PDB entry 6MUS | electron microscopy, 3.60 A resolution | chains A and H of the 10 polymer chains in the assembly

== Chain A ==
Molecule: Uncharacterized protein Csm1
Source organism: Thermococcus onnurineus
UniProtKB: B6YWB8 (B6YWB8_THEON); numbering as in UniProt (aligned over 1-777)
Sequence (791 residues; numbered -13 to 777; the number before each row is that of its first residue; numbers below 1 keep their minus sign (Met-13 is residue -13)):
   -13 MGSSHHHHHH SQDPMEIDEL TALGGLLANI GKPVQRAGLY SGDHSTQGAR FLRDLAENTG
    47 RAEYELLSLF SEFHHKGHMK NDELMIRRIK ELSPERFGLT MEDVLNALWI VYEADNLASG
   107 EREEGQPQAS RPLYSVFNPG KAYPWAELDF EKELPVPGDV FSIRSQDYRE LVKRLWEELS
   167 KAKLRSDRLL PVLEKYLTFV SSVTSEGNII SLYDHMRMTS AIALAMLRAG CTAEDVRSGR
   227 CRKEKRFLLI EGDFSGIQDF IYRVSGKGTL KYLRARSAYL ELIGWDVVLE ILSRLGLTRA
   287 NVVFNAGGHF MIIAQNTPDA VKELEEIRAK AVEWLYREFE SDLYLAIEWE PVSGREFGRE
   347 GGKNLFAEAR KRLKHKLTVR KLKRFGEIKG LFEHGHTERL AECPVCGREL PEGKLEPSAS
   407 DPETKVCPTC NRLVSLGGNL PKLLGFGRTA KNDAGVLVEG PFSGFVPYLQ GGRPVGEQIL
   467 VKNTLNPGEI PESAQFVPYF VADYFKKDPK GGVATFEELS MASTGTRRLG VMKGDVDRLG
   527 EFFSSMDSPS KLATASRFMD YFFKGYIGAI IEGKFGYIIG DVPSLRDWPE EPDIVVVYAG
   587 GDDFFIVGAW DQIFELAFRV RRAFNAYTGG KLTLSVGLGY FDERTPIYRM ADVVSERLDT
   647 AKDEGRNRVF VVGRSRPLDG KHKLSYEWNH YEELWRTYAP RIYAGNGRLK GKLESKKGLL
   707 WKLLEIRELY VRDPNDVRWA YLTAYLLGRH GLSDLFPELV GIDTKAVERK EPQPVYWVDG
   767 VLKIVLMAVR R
Disordered / not traced: -13 to 1, 109-112
Construct notes: initiating methionine (-13); expression tag (-12 to 0); conflict Ala14 (His in B6YWB8), Asn15 (Asp in B6YWB8)
Ion coordination: Zn2+: Cys389, Cys392, Cys413, Cys416
What the authors report for this chain:
  - mutagenesis - K18A, H60A/H61A, D101A, R108A: abolished catalytic activity on ssDNA
  - mutagenesis - E107A, E109A/E110A: increased catalytic activity on ssDNA

== Chain H ==
Molecule: 40-nt RNA strand
Sequence (40 nucleotides; each row starts with the number of its first residue):
     1 CCCUGGCGCC CAAUACGCAA ACCGCCUCUG CCCGCGGGCG
Disordered / not traced: 1-10, 36-40

== How chain A and chain H interact ==
Contacting residue pairs - 8 pairs, chain A then chain H:
  Arg630(A) with C35(H), base contact
  Ser701(A) with U29(H), base contact; G30(H), base contact
  Lys702(A) with G30(H), base contact
  Lys703(A) with G30(H), salt bridge to the phosphate; C31(H), phosphate contact
  Arg776(A) with C32(H), phosphate contact
  Arg777(A) with C31(H), phosphate contact
Interface residues without a listed pair, chain A (8 interface residues in all): Gly704, Trp707

== Summary ==
The interface between chain A and chain H involves 8 residues on one side and 5 on the other, with 1 salt
bridge. The salt-bridged pair is Lys703(A)-G30(H). The paper reports that K18A, H60A/H61A and D101A of chain
A, among others, abolish catalytic activity on ssDNA; E107A and E109A/E110A of chain A increase catalytic
activity on ssDNA.
Here chain A is Uncharacterized protein Csm1 (Thermococcus onnurineus) and chain H is a 40-nt RNA strand.
Entry 6MUS (Cryo-EM structure of larger Csm-crRNA-target RNA ternary complex in type III-A CRISPR-Cas system)
was determined by electron microscopy together with 6MUA, 6MUU, 6MUR and 6MUT from the same study.
